PDB entry 3JUU | X-ray diffraction, 1.80 A resolution | chain A

Chain A:
Name: porphyranase B
From: Zobellia galactanivorans
Chain sequence (280 residues; numbered 14 to 293; the number before each row is that of its first residue):
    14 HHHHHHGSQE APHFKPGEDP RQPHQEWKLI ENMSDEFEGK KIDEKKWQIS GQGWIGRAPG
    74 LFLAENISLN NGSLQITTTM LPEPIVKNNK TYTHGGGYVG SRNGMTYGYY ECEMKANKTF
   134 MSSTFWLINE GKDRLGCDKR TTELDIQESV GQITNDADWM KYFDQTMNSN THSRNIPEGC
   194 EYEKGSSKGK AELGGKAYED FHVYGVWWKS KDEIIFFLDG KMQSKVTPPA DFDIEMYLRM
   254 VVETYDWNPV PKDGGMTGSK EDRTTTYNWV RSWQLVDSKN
Not modelled in the structure: 14-22, 291-293
Disulfides: Cys150-Cys193

Overview:
Chain A is porphyranase B (Zobellia galactanivorans); the structure, Crystal structure of porphyranase B
(PorB) from Zobellia galactanivorans, was determined by X-ray diffraction together with 3ILF from the same
study.
